Entry 7D44 (electron microscopy, 4.00 A resolution); this record covers chains D and J of the 12 polymer chains in the assembly.

[Chain D]
Protein: Translation initiation factor eIF-2B subunit beta
Organism: Homo sapiens
UniProt: P49770 (EI2BB_HUMAN); numbering as in UniProt (aligned over 1-351)
Amino-acid sequence (351 residues; row label = number of the first residue in the row):
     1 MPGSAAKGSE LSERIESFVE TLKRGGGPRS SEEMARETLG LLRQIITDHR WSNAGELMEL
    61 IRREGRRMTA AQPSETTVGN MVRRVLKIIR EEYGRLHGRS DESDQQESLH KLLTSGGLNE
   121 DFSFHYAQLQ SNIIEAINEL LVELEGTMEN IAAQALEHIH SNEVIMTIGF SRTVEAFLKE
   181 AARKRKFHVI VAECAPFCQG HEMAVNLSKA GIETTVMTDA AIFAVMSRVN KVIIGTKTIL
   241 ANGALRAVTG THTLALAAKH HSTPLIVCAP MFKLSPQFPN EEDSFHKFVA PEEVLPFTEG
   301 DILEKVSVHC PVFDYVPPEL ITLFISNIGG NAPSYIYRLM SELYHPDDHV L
Not modelled in the structure: 1-7, 99-118

[Chain J]
Protein: Translation initiation factor eIF-2B subunit epsilon
Organism: Homo sapiens
UniProt: Q13144 (EI2BE_HUMAN); residue numbers follow UniProt; this construct covers 1-721
Amino-acid sequence (721 residues; numbered 1 to 721; the number before each row is that of its first residue):
     1 MAAPVVAPPG VVVSRANKRS GAGPGGSGGG GARGAEEEPP PPLQAVLVAD SFDRRFFPIS
    61 KDQPRVLLPL ANVALIDYTL EFLTATGVQE TFVFCCWKAA QIKEHLLKSK WCRPTSLNVV
   121 RIITSELYRS LGDVLRDVDA KALVRSDFLL VYGDVISNIN ITRALEEHRL RRKLEKNVSV
   181 MTMIFKESSP SHPTRCHEDN VVVAVDSTTN RVLHFQKTQG LRRFAFPLSL FQGSSDGVEV
   241 RYDLLDCHIS ICSPQVAQLF TDNFDYQTRD DFVRGLLVNE EILGNQIHMH VTAKEYGARV
   301 SNLHMYSAVC ADVIRRWVYP LTPEANFTDS TTQSCTHSRH NIYRGPEVSL GHGSILEENV
   361 LLGSGTVIGS NCFITNSVIG PGCHIGDNVV LDQTYLWQGV RVAAGAQIHQ SLLCDNAEVK
   421 ERVTLKPRSV LTSQVVVGPN ITLPEGSVIS LHPPDAEEDE DDGEFSDDSG ADQEKDKVKM
   481 KGYNPAEVGA AGKGYLWKAA GMNMEEEEEL QQNLWGLKIN MEEESESESE QSMDSEEPDS
   541 RGGSPQMDDI KVFQNEVLGT LQRGKEENIS CDNLVLEINS LKYAYNISLK EVMQVLSHVV
   601 LEFPLQQMDS PLDSSRYCAL LLPLLKAWSP VFRNYIKRAA DHLEALAAIE DFFLEHEALG
   661 ISMAKVLMAF YQLEILAEET ILSWFSQRDT TDKGQQLRKN QQLQRFIQWL KEAEEESSED
   721 D
Not modelled in the structure: 1-39, 469-721
Swiss-Prot annotation at these positions:
  - modified residue: A2 (N-acetylalanine), R19 (Omega-N-methylarginine), S27 (Phosphoserine), S130 (Phosphoserine), T322 (Phosphothreonine), S450 (Phosphoserine), S466 (Phosphoserine), S469 (Phosphoserine), S532 (Phosphoserine), S540 (Phosphoserine), S544 (Phosphoserine), S717 (Phosphoserine)
  - cross-link (Glycyl lysine isopeptide (Lys-Gly)): K61 (interchain with G-Cter in ubiquitin), K103 (interchain with G-Cter in ubiquitin), K141 (interchain with G-Cter in ubiquitin), K217 (interchain with G-Cter in ubiquitin)

[How chain D and chain J interact]
Residue-residue contacts - 34 pairs, chain D then chain J:
  R24(D) with T84(J); A85(J); P320(J)
  D283(D) with H337(J)
  S284(D) with H337(J)
  F288(D) with R316(J), hydrogen bond (backbone-side chain); H337(J)
  V289(D) with Y319(J), hydrophobic
  A290(D) with R316(J); Y319(J)
  P291(D) with R315(J); R316(J)
  E292(D) with A293(J); K294(J), salt bridge
  E293(D) with K294(J)
  L295(D) with W317(J)
  F297(D) with K186(J); E187(J); S188(J); H192(J); T194(J); Y296(J), hydrophobic; W317(J), hydrophobic
  T298(D) with S189(J), hydrogen bond (backbone-side chain)
  E299(D) with S189(J), hydrogen bond (backbone-side chain)
  G300(D) with S189(J), hydrogen bond (backbone-side chain); H192(J)
  D301(D) with S191(J), hydrogen bond
  L303(D) with H192(J); R315(J), hydrogen bond (backbone-side chain); W317(J), hydrophobic
  E304(D) with P193(J); R315(J)
  V306(D) with R315(J)
Other interface residues (no listed pair), chain D (24 interface residues in all): E20, K23, Q72, K287, K305, H309
Other interface residues (no listed pair), chain J (27 interface residues in all): E81, D312, E324, A325, N326, F327, T336, H340

[Overview]
The interface between chain D and chain J involves 24 residues on one side and 27 on the other, with 6
hydrogen bonds and 1 salt bridge. Polar pairs include E292(D)-K294(J), F288(D)-R316(J) and T298(D)-S189(J).
Here chain D is Translation initiation factor eIF-2B subunit beta and chain J is Translation initiation factor
eIF-2B subunit epsilon, both from Homo sapiens. Entry 7D44 (eIF2B-eIF2(aP), aP2 complex) was determined by
electron microscopy together with 7D43, 7D45 and 7D46 from the same study.
